PDB entry 8WAF | X-ray diffraction, 2.80 A resolution | chain A

Chain A:
Protein: Protein CHUP1, chloroplastic
Organism: Arabidopsis thaliana
Reference sequence: Q9LI74 (CHUP1_ARATH); residue numbers follow UniProt; this construct covers 757-982
Amino-acid sequence (231 residues; numbered 752 to 982; the number before each row is that of its first residue):
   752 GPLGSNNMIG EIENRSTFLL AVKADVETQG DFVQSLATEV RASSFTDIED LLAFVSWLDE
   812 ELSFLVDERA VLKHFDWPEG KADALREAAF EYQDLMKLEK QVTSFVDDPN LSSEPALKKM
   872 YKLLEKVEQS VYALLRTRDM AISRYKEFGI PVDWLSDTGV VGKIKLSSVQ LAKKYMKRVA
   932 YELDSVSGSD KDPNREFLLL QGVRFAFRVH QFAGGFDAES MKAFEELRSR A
Not modelled in the structure: 752-756
Modified positions: Mse759, Mse847, Mse871, Mse891, Mse927, Mse972 (selenomethionine; parent Met)
Construct notes: expression tag (752-756); engineered mutation S864 (Cys in Q9LI74)
Curated features (UniProtKB/Swiss-Prot):
  - region: L802 to L823 (Leucine-zipper 2)
From the paper describing this entry:
  - mutagenesis - F958D: abolished binding to multimeric form

Overview:
From the paper: F958D abolishes binding to multimeric form.
Chain A is Protein CHUP1, chloroplastic (Arabidopsis thaliana); the structure, Crystal structure of the
C-terminal fragment (residues 756-982 with the C864S mutation) of Arabidopsis thaliana CHUP1, was determined
by X-ray diffraction, deposited together with 8WAG.
